PDB entry 6KW4 | electron microscopy, 7.55 A resolution (low resolution: residue-level contacts below are approximate; hydrogen-bond / salt-bridge calls are withheld) | chains O and W of the 28 polymer chains in the assembly

== Chain O ==
Protein: Histone H2A
Organism: Xenopus laevis
UniProt: Q6AZJ8 (Q6AZJ8_XENLA); residues 0-129 here correspond to UniProt positions 1-130 (UniProt number = residue number + 1)
Sequence (130 residues; numbered 0 to 129; the number before each row is that of its first residue; numbering starts at 0):
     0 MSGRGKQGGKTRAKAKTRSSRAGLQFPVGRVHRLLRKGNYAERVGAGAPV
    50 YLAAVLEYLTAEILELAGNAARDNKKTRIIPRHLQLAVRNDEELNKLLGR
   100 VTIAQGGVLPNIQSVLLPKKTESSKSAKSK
Not modelled in the structure: 0-11, 119-129

== Chain W ==
Molecule: DNA 167
Organism: Saccharomyces cerevisiae S288C
Notes: EC 3.6.4.12
Sequence (167 nucleotides; each row starts with the number of its first residue):
     1 CTAGTACTTCTCGACAAGCTTCAGGATGTATATATCTGACACGTGCCTGG
    51 AGACTAGGGAGTAATCCCCTTGGCGGTTAAAACGCGGGGGACAGCGCGTA
   101 CGTGCGTTTAAGCGGTGCTAGAGCTGTCTACGACCAATTGAGCGGCCTCG
   151 GCACCGGGATTCTCATC
Not modelled in the structure: 1-10, 167

== Chain O / chain W interface ==
Pairs across the interface - 20 pairs, chain O then chain W:
  Ala12(O) with DG50(W); DA51(W); DG52(W)
  Lys13(O) with DA51(W); DG52(W)
  Ala14(O) with DG49(W); DG50(W); DA51(W)
  Lys15(O) with DA51(W); DG52(W)
  Thr16(O) with DA51(W)
  Arg17(O) with DA51(W)
  Gly28(O) with DG50(W); DA51(W)
  Arg29(O) with DG50(W)
  Arg32(O) with DG50(W)
  Arg42(O) with DG57(W); DG58(W); DG59(W)
  Arg77(O) with DC40(W)
Also at the interface, not in a pair above, chain O (13 interface residues in all): Arg20, Glu41

== Overview ==
Chain O and chain W form an interface of 13 and 8 residues respectively.
Chain O is Histone H2A (Xenopus laevis) and chain W is DNA 167 (Saccharomyces cerevisiae S288C); the
structure, The ClassB RSC-Nucleosome Complex, was determined by electron microscopy together with 6K15 and
6KW3 from the same study.
